Entry 6FF4 (electron microscopy, 3.40 A resolution); this record covers chains Z and y of the 28 polymer chains in the assembly.

== Chain Z ==
Molecule: pre mRNA
Organism: Homo sapiens
Sequence (478 nucleotides; each row starts with the number of its first residue):
     1 GAAUACAAGCUCAUCCGAUAUCCGUACACCAUCAGGGUACGAGCUAGCCC
    51 AUGGCGUACACCAUCAGGGUACGACUAGUAGAUCUCGUACACCAUCAGGG
   101 UACGGAAUUCUCUAGAGUCGAGGAGGACAUCUCAGCAAAAGAGAAGCUGC
   151 UGCGGGCGUCGGAGGACGAGCGGGACCGGGUGCUGGAGGAGCUGCACAAG
   201 GCAGAGGACAGCCUGCUGGCUGCCGACGAGACCGCCGCCAAGGUAUGUAU
   251 CAAGCUUACAAGACAGCUUUAAGGAGACCAAUAGAAACUGGGCAUGUGGA
   301 GACAGAGAAGACUCUUGGCCUCGAGAAACCUGUAACUGGAAUGUGUGUGG
   351 AGUGUGACUGAUAGAACACUACCUGAUUCUUAUGUAUUUACUGACCUGUG
   401 UUUUUUUGCUACUUUUUUUCUUUUCUCCCCUUCCCCUUUCCCUAUUUUUU
   451 UUCUUGCCCUGAUCCGGAAUUUGGAUCC
Not modelled in the structure: 1-232, 263-379, 398-478

== Chain y ==
Molecule: PHD finger-like domain-containing protein 5A
Organism: Homo sapiens
UniProt: Q7RTV0 (PHF5A_HUMAN); residues 1-110 here = UniProt positions 1-110
Sequence (110 residues; row label = number of the first residue in the row):
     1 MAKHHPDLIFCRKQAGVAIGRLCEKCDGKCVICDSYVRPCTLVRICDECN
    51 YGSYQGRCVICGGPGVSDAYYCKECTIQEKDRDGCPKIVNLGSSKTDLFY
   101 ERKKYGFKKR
Not modelled in the structure: 1, 102-110
Bound ions: Zn2+ site 1: Cys11, Cys46, Cys49, Cys85; Zn2+ site 2: Cys23, Cys26, Cys58, Cys61; Zn2+ site 3: Cys30, Cys72, Cys75

== How chain Z and chain y interact ==
Residue-residue contacts (12; chain Z residue first):
  G393(Z) with His4(y), hydrogen bond to the sugar
  A394(Z) with Lys3(y), salt bridge to the phosphate; His4(y), phosphate contact; Tyr36(y), base contact
  C395(Z) with His4(y), sugar contact; His5(y), hydrogen bond to the sugar
  C396(Z) with Lys29(y), salt bridge to the phosphate; Lys95(y), sugar contact; Leu98(y), sugar contact
  U397(Z) with Lys25(y), phosphate contact; Lys95(y), sugar contact; Leu98(y), base contact

== In short ==
5 residues of chain Z and 8 residues of chain y are in contact; the contacts include 2 hydrogen bonds and 2
salt bridges. Among the polar pairs are G393(Z)-His4(y), C395(Z)-His5(y) and A394(Z)-Lys3(y). Cys11(y),
Cys46(y), Cys49(y) and Cys85(y) coordinate Zn2+ site 1.
Here chain Z is pre mRNA and chain y is PHD finger-like domain-containing protein 5A, both from Homo sapiens.
Entry 6FF4 (human Bact spliceosome core structure) was determined by electron microscopy.
